2V7D - chains B and Q of the 4 polymer chains in the assembly; structure by X-ray diffraction, 2.50 A resolution.

Chain B:
Name: 14-3-3 protein zeta/delta
From: Bos taurus
Reference sequence: P63103 (1433Z_BOVIN); residue numbers follow UniProt; this construct covers 1-245
Sequence (247 residues; numbered -1 to 245; the number before each row is that of its first residue; numbers below 1 keep their minus sign (Gly-1 is residue -1)):
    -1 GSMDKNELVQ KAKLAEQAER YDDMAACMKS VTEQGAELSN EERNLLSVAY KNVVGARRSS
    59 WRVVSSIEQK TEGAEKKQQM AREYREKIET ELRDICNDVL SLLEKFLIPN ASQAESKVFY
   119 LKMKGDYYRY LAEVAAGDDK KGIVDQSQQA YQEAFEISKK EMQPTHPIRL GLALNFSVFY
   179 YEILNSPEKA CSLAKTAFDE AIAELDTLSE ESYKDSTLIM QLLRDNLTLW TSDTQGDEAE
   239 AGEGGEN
Not modelled in the structure: 71-72, 207-208, 230-245
UniProt features mapped onto this chain:
  - site (Interaction with phosphoserine on interacting protein): Arg56, Arg127
  - modified residue: Met1 (N-acetylmethionine), Lys3 (N6-acetyllysine), Ser58 (Phosphoserine), Lys68 (N6-acetyllysine), Ser184 (Phosphoserine), Ser207 (Phosphoserine), Ser210 (Phosphoserine), Thr232 (Phosphothreonine)

Chain Q:
Name: Integrin beta chain, beta 2 variant
Notes: fragment: integrin cytoplasmic tail, residues 755-764
Reference sequence: Q53HS5 (Q53HS5_HUMAN); numbering as in UniProt (aligned over 755-764)
Sequence (10 residues; numbered 755 to 764; the number before each row is that of its first residue):
   755 KSATTTVMNP
Not modelled in the structure: 763-764
Modified / non-standard residues: Thr758 (phosphothreonine; TPO)

Interface between chain B and chain Q:
Pairs across the interface (23):
  Lys49(B) - Thr759(Q)
  Arg56(B) - Lys755(Q)
  Arg56(B) - Thr758(Q)
  Arg60(B) - Lys755(Q)
  Lys120(B) - Thr759(Q)
  Asp124(B) - Thr758(Q)
  Arg127(B) - Thr758(Q)
  Tyr128(B) - Thr758(Q)
  Gly169(B) - Thr759(Q)
  Leu172(B) - Thr758(Q)
  Leu172(B) - Thr759(Q)
  Asn173(B) - Thr758(Q)
  Asn173(B) - Thr759(Q)  hydrogen bond (side chain-backbone)
  Val176(B) - Ser756(Q)
  Val176(B) - Ala757(Q)
  Val176(B) - Thr758(Q)
  Tyr179(B) - Ser756(Q)
  Glu180(B) - Lys755(Q)  salt bridge
  Glu180(B) - Ser756(Q)  hydrogen bond (side chain-backbone)
  Leu220(B) - Ala757(Q)  hydrophobic
  Asn224(B) - Ser756(Q)
  Asn224(B) - Ala757(Q)  hydrogen bond (side chain-backbone)
  Trp228(B) - Ser756(Q)  hydrogen bond
Other interface residues (no listed pair), chain B (18 interface residues in all): Glu131, Asp213
Other interface residues (no listed pair), chain Q (6 interface residues in all): Val761

Summary:
The interface between chain B and chain Q involves 18 residues on one side and 6 on the other; the contacts
include 4 hydrogen bonds and 1 salt bridge. Polar contacts include Glu180(B)-Lys755(Q), Asn173(B)-Thr759(Q)
and Glu180(B)-Ser756(Q).
Here chain B is 14-3-3 protein zeta/delta (Bos taurus) and chain Q is Integrin beta chain, beta 2 variant.
Entry 2V7D (14-3-3 protein zeta in complex with Thr758 phosphorylated integrin beta2 peptide) was determined
by X-ray diffraction (same publication as 2JF1).
